Entry 3VA2 (X-ray diffraction, 2.70 A resolution); this record covers chains B and C of the 3 polymer chains in the assembly.

[Chain B]
Name: Interleukin-5
Organism: Homo sapiens
UniProt: P05113 (IL5_HUMAN); residue numbers follow UniProt; this construct covers 23-134
Sequence (119 residues; row label = number of the first residue in the row):
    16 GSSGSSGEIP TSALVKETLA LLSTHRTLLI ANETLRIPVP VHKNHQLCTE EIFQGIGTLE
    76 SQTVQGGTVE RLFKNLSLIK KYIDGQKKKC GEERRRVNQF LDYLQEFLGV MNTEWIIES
Disordered / not traced: 16-23, 133-134
Differences from the reference sequence: expression tag (16-22)
Swiss-Prot annotation at these positions:
  - site: Asn-90 (Not glycosylated)
  - glycosylation: Asn-47 (N-linked (GlcNAc...) asparagine)
From the paper describing this entry:
  - specificity-determining residues: Glu-107 to Arg-111 (proposed by the authors, not directly observed)

[Chain C]
Name: Interleukin-5 receptor subunit alpha
Organism: Homo sapiens
Notes: fragment: ectodomain
UniProt: Q01344 (IL5RA_HUMAN); numbering as in UniProt (aligned over 21-335)
Sequence (322 residues; numbered 14 to 335; the number before each row is that of its first residue):
    14 GSSGSSGDLL PDEKISLLPP VNFTIKVTGL AQVLLQWKPN PDQEQRNVNL EYQVKINAPK
    74 EDDYETRITE SKCVTILHKG FSASVRTILQ NDHSLLASSW ASAELHAPPG SPGTSIVNLT
   134 CTTNTTEDNY SRLRSYQVSL HCTWLVGTDA PEDTQYFLYY RYGSWTEECQ EYSKDTLGRN
   194 IACWFPRTFI LSKGRDWLAV LVNGSSKHSA IRPFDQLFAL HAIDQINPPL NVTAEIEGTR
   254 LSIQWEKPVS AFPIHCFDYE VKIHNTRNGY LQIEKLMTNA FISIIDDLSK YDVQVRAAVS
   314 SMCREAGLWS EWSQPIYVGN DE
Disordered / not traced: 14-26, 334-335
Differences from the reference sequence: expression tag (14-20)
Disulfides: Cys-134/Cys-155, Cys-182/Cys-196, Cys-269/Cys-316
Swiss-Prot annotation at these positions:
  - motif: Trp-322 to Ser-326 (WSXWS motif)
  - glycosylation (N-linked (GlcNAc...) asparagine): Asn-35, Asn-131, Asn-216, Asn-244
From the paper describing this entry:
  - contacts within the chain: Arg-317/Glu-318
  - specificity-determining residues: Asp-75 to Glu-78, Arg-80 to Ile-81, Met-315, Glu-318 (proposed by the authors, not directly observed)
  - specificity-determining residues: Cys-316

[Chain B / chain C interface]
Contacting residue pairs (9):
  Val-30(B) / Met-315(C)
  Lys-31(B) / Met-290(C)
  Lys-31(B) / Met-315(C)
  Leu-34(B) / Ser-314(C)
  Leu-34(B) / Met-315(C)  hydrophobic
  Arg-51(B) / Asp-76(C)  salt bridge
  Arg-51(B) / Glu-78(C)
  Lys-58(B) / Arg-208(C)  hydrogen bond (side chain-backbone)
  Glu-129(B) / Leu-204(C)
Other interface residues (no listed pair), chain B (10 interface residues in all): His-60, Thr-128, Ile-131, Ile-132
Other interface residues (no listed pair), chain C (12 interface residues in all): Tyr-77, Tyr-175, Ser-177, Trp-178, Asp-209
From the paper, about this interface:
  - specific contacts: Val-30(B)/Met-315(C), Leu-34(B)/Met-315(C), Asp-76(C)/Arg-51(B) (hydrogen bond), Arg-208(C)/Lys-58(B) (backbone contact)

[Overview]
Chain B and chain C form an interface of 10 and 12 residues respectively; the contacts include 1 hydrogen bond
and 1 salt bridge. Polar pairs include Arg-51(B)/Asp-76(C) and Lys-58(B)/Arg-208(C). The paper describes
contacts between Val-30(B) and Met-315(C) and Leu-34(B) and Met-315(C); a hydrogen bond between Asp-76(C) and
Arg-51(B); a backbone contact between Arg-208(C) and Lys-58(B). From the paper: specificity determinants
Glu-107(B) and Asp-75(C) among others; contacts within the chain involving Cys-134(C), Cys-155(C) and
Cys-182(C) among others.
Chain B is Interleukin-5 and chain C is Interleukin-5 receptor subunit alpha, both from Homo sapiens; the
structure, Crystal structure of human Interleukin-5 in complex with its alpha receptor, was determined by
X-ray diffraction.
